PDB entry 6DOQ | X-ray diffraction, 1.42 A resolution | chains A and C of the 4 polymer chains in the assembly

# Chain A
Molecule: Ribonuclease H
Organism: Bacillus halodurans
Notes: EC 3.1.26.4; fragment: Catalytic Domain
UniProt: Q9KEI9 (RNH1_BACHD); residues 59-196 here = UniProt positions 59-196
Amino-acid sequence (142 residues; row label = number of the first residue in the row):
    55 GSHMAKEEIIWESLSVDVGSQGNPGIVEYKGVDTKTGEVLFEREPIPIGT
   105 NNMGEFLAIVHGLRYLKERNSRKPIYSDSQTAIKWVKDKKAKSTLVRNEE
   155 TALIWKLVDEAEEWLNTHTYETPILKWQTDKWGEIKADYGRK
Not modelled in the structure: 55-60
Differences from the reference sequence: expression tag (55-58)
Metal / ion sites: Mg2+ site 1: Asp71, Glu109, Asp132 (shared with 1 residue of chain B; 1 residue of chain b); Mg2+ site 2: Asp71, Asp192 (shared with 1 residue of chain b); K+ site 1: Asp132, Glu188 (shared with 1 residue of chain b); K+ site 2: Asp192 (shared with 1 residue of chain b)
Curated features (UniProtKB/Swiss-Prot):
  - binding site (Mg(2+)): Asp71, Glu109, Asp132, Asp192
  - mutagenesis: Glu109 (E109Q: Loss of activity), Asp132 (D132N: Loss of activity), Glu188 (E188A: Strongly reduces activity; E188Q: No effect), Asp192 (D192N: Strongly reduced activity with manganese. Loss of activity with magnesium)
From the paper describing this entry:
  - catalytic residues: Lys196 (proposed by the authors, not directly observed)

# Chain C
Molecule: 6-nt DNA strand
Sequence (6 nucleotides; numbered 1 to 6; the number before each row is that of its first residue):
     1 CGATGT
Metal / ion sites: K+: DT4, DG5

# Chain A / chain C interface
Pairs across the interface (19; chain A residue first):
  Asn77(A) with DA3(C), hydrogen bond to the base; DT4(C), hydrogen bond to the sugar
  Pro78(A) with DA3(C), phosphate contact; DT4(C), phosphate contact
  Thr104(A) with DT4(C), phosphate contact; DG5(C), hydrogen bond to the phosphate
  Asn105(A) with DT4(C), hydrogen bond to the base
  Asn106(A) with DT4(C), hydrogen bond to the base; DG5(C), hydrogen bond to the sugar
  Met107(A) with DG5(C), phosphate contact
  Gln134(A) with DG5(C), base contact; DT6(C), base contact
  Thr135(A) with DG5(C), sugar contact
  Lys138(A) with DT6(C), phosphate contact
  Trp139(A) with DG5(C), phosphate contact; DT6(C), hydrogen bond to the phosphate
  Lys146(A) with DT6(C), salt bridge to the phosphate
  Ser147(A) with DG5(C), hydrogen bond to the phosphate
  Thr148(A) with DG5(C), hydrogen bond to the phosphate
Other interface residues (no listed pair), chain A (14 interface residues in all): Leu149
Other interface residues (no listed pair), chain C (5 interface residues in all): DG2

# Overview
Chain A and chain C form an interface of 14 and 5 residues respectively; the contacts include 9 hydrogen bonds
and 1 salt bridge. Polar contacts include Asn77(A)-DA3(C), Asn105(A)-DT4(C) and Asn106(A)-DT4(C). Curated
annotation (UniProt) lists 4 Mg2+-binding residues and 4 mutagenesis sites on chain A. From the paper: the
catalytic residue Lys196(A).
Chain A is Ribonuclease H (Bacillus halodurans) and chain C is a 6-nt DNA strand; the structure, Crystal
Structure of Bacillus Halodurans Ribonuclease H1 in Complex with an RNA/DNA Hybrid: Reaction in 2 ..., was
determined by X-ray diffraction (same publication as 6DMN, 6DMV, 6DO8, 6DO9, 6DOA, 6DOB and 46 further
entries).
